Entry 5O5J (electron microscopy, 3.45 A resolution); this record covers chains A and J of the 24 polymer chains in the assembly.

== Chain A ==
Molecule: 16S rRNA
Source organism: Mycobacterium smegmatis str. MC2 155
Sequence (1528 nucleotides; numbered 1 to 1528; the number before each row is that of its first residue):
     1 UUUUUGUUUG GAGAGUUUGA UCCUGGCUCA GGACGAACGC UGGCGGCGUG CUUAACACAU
    61 GCAAGUCGAA CGGAAAGGCC CUUUCGGGGG UACUCGAGUG GCGAACGGGU GAGUAACACG
   121 UGGGUGAUCU GCCCUGCACU UUGGGAUAAG CCUGGGAAAC UGGGUCUAAU ACCGAAUACA
   181 CCCUGCUGGU CGCAUGGCCU GGUAGGGGAA AGCUUUUGCG GUGUGGGAUG GGCCCGCGGC
   241 CUAUCAGCUU GUUGGUGGGG UGAUGGCCUA CCAAGGCGAC GACGGGUAGC CGGCCUGAGA
   301 GGGUGACCGG CCACACUGGG ACUGAGAUAC GGCCCAGACU CCUACGGGAG GCAGCAGUGG
   361 GGAAUAUUGC ACAAUGGGCG CAAGCCUGAU GCAGCGACGC CGCGUGAGGG AUGACGGCCU
   421 UCGGGUUGUA AACCUCUUUC AGCACAGACG AAGCGCAAGU GACGGUAUGU GCAGAAGAAG
   481 GACCGGCCAA CUACGUGCCA GCAGCCGCGG UAAUACGUAG GGUCCGAGCG UUGUCCGGAA
   541 UUACUGGGCG UAAAGAGCUC GUAGGUGGUU UGUCGCGUUG UUCGUGAAAA CUCACAGCUU
   601 AACUGUGGGC GUGCGGGCGA UACGGGCAGA CUAGAGUACU GCAGGGGAGA CUGGAAUUCC
   661 UGGUGUAGCG GUGGAAUGCG CAGAUAUCAG GAGGAACACC GGUGGCGAAG GCGGGUCUCU
   721 GGGCAGUAAC UGACGCUGAG GAGCGAAAGC GUGGGGAGCG AACAGGAUUA GAUACCCUGG
   781 UAGUCCACGC CGUAAACGGU GGGUACUAGG UGUGGGUUUC CUUCCUUGGG AUCCGUGCCG
   841 UAGCUAACGC AUUAAGUACC CCGCCUGGGG AGUACGGCCG CAAGGCUAAA ACUCAAAGGA
   901 AUUGACGGGG GCCCGCACAA GCGGCGGAGC AUGUGGAUUA AUUCGAUGCA ACGCGAAGAA
   961 CCUUACCUGG GUUUGACAUG CACAGGACGC CGGCAGAGAU GUCGGUUCCC UUGUGGCCUG
  1021 UGUGCAGGUG GUGCAUGGCU GUCGUCAGCU CGUGUCGUGA GAUGUUGGGU UAAGUCCCGC
  1081 AACGAGCGCA ACCCUUGUCU CAUGUUGCCA GCACGUUAUG GUGGGGACUC GUGAGAGACU
  1141 GCCGGGGUCA ACUCGGAGGA AGGUGGGGAU GACGUCAAGU CAUCAUGCCC CUUAUGUCCA
  1201 GGGCUUCACA CAUGCUACAA UGGCCGGUAC AAAGGGCUGC GAUGCCGUGA GGUGGAGCGA
  1261 AUCCUUUCAA AGCCGGUCUC AGUUCGGAUC GGGGUCUGCA ACUCGACCCC GUGAAGUCGG
  1321 AGUCGCUAGU AAUCGCAGAU CAGCAACGCU GCGGUGAAUA CGUUCCCGGG CCUUGUACAC
  1381 ACCGCCCGUC ACGUCAUGAA AGUCGGUAAC ACCCGAAGCC GGUGGCCUAA CCCUUGUGGA
  1441 GGGAGCCGUC GAAGGUGGGA UCGGCGAUUG GGACGAAGUC GUAACAAGGU AGCCGUACCG
  1501 GAAGGUGCGG CUGGAUCACC UCCUUUCU
Disordered / not traced: 1-6, 1518-1528
Bound ions: Mg2+ site 1 near U17 (its only coordinating residue here); Mg2+ site 2 near G25 (its only coordinating residue here); Mg2+ site 3 near A37 (its only coordinating residue here); Mg2+ site 4 near G42 (its only coordinating residue here); Mg2+ site 5: U52, G111; Mg2+ site 6 near U52 (its only coordinating residue here); Mg2+ site 7 near A57 (its only coordinating residue here); Mg2+ site 8: A63, C386, U387; Mg2+ site 9: U66, G101; Mg2+ site 10 near G96 (its only coordinating residue here); Mg2+ site 11 near G103 (its only coordinating residue here); Mg2+ site 12 near A105 (its only coordinating residue here); 116 more Mg2+ sites not listed

== Chain J ==
Protein: 30S ribosomal protein S10
Source organism: Mycobacterium smegmatis str. MC2 155
UniProtKB: A0QSD0 (RS10_MYCS2); residue numbers follow UniProt; this construct covers 1-101
Amino-acid sequence (101 residues; numbered 1 to 101; the number before each row is that of its first residue):
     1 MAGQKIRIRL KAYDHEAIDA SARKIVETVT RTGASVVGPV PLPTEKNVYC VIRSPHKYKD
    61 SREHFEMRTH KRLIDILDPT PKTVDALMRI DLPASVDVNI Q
Disordered / not traced: 1-2

== Chain A / chain J interface ==
Residue-residue contacts - 64 pairs, chain A then chain J:
  G945(A) - His56(J)  hydrogen bond to the sugar
  G945(A) - Lys57(J)  base contact
  A946(A) - His56(J)  hydrogen bond to the sugar
  A946(A) - Lys57(J)  hydrogen bond to the sugar
  A951(A) - Lys57(J)  salt bridge to the phosphate
  A951(A) - Tyr58(J)  phosphate contact
  C954(A) - Lys57(J)  sugar contact
  C954(A) - Lys59(J)  salt bridge to the phosphate
  G955(A) - His56(J)  hydrogen bond to the sugar
  G955(A) - Lys57(J)  sugar contact
  G955(A) - Lys59(J)  salt bridge to the phosphate
  A957(A) - Cys50(J)  base contact
  A957(A) - Lys59(J)  salt bridge to the phosphate
  A957(A) - Arg62(J)  base contact
  G1038(A) - Pro55(J)  base contact
  C1039(A) - Arg53(J)  hydrogen bond to the sugar
  C1039(A) - Pro55(J)  base contact
  U1040(A) - Arg53(J)  sugar contact
  U1040(A) - Ser54(J)  sugar contact
  U1040(A) - Tyr58(J)  base contact
  U1040(A) - Ser61(J)  phosphate contact
  G1041(A) - Arg53(J)  salt bridge to the phosphate
  G1041(A) - Tyr58(J)  sugar contact
  G1041(A) - Ser61(J)  hydrogen bond to the phosphate
  C1094(A) - Arg68(J)  phosphate contact
  U1095(A) - Arg68(J)  salt bridge to the phosphate
  G1104(A) - Val37(J)  phosphate contact
  U1105(A) - Arg7(J)  hydrogen bond to the phosphate
  U1106(A) - Arg7(J)  salt bridge to the phosphate
  U1106(A) - Arg9(J)  hydrogen bond to the base
  U1106(A) - Leu42(J)  base contact
  U1106(A) - Leu73(J)  base contact
  G1131(A) - Pro41(J)  base contact
  G1131(A) - Leu42(J)  hydrogen bond to the sugar
  G1131(A) - Pro43(J)  sugar contact
  U1132(A) - Pro41(J)  sugar contact
  U1132(A) - Leu42(J)  sugar contact
  U1132(A) - Thr44(J)  sugar contact
  U1132(A) - Arg72(J)  hydrogen bond to the phosphate
  G1133(A) - His15(J)  salt bridge to the phosphate
  G1133(A) - His70(J)  salt bridge to the phosphate
  G1133(A) - Arg72(J)  salt bridge to the phosphate
  A1134(A) - His15(J)  salt bridge to the phosphate
  U1170(A) - Arg53(J)  salt bridge to the phosphate
  A1178(A) - Tyr58(J)  base contact
  G1179(A) - His56(J)  sugar contact
  G1179(A) - Lys57(J)  hydrogen bond to the sugar
  G1179(A) - Tyr58(J)  hydrogen bond to the sugar
  U1180(A) - His56(J)  sugar contact
  G1234(A) - Lys46(J)  phosphate contact
  G1235(A) - Lys46(J)  phosphate contact
  G1235(A) - Asn47(J)  hydrogen bond to the phosphate
  A1260(A) - Arg9(J)  sugar contact
  A1260(A) - Lys11(J)  salt bridge to the phosphate
  A1261(A) - Arg9(J)  salt bridge to the phosphate
  A1261(A) - Leu42(J)  base contact
  A1261(A) - Pro43(J)  sugar contact
  A1261(A) - Lys71(J)  salt bridge to the phosphate
  U1262(A) - Arg9(J)  base contact
  C1349(A) - Lys59(J)  sugar contact
  C1349(A) - Arg62(J)  hydrogen bond to the sugar
  U1350(A) - Arg62(J)  salt bridge to the phosphate
  U1350(A) - His64(J)  hydrogen bond to the phosphate
  G1351(A) - His64(J)  salt bridge to the phosphate
Other interface residues (no listed pair), chain A (36 interface residues in all): A950, G953, A956, A1169, U1183
Other interface residues (no listed pair), chain J (31 interface residues in all): Val40, Glu45, Ile52, Asp75

== In short ==
The interface between chain A and chain J involves 36 residues on one side and 31 on the other; the contacts
include 15 hydrogen bonds and 17 salt bridges. Polar pairs include U1106(A)-Arg9(J), G945(A)-His56(J) and
A946(A)-His56(J). U52(A) and G111(A) coordinate Mg2+ site 5.
Here chain A is 16S rRNA and chain J is 30S ribosomal protein S10, both from Mycobacterium smegmatis str. MC2
155. Entry 5O5J (Structure of the 30S small ribosomal subunit from Mycobacterium smegmatis) was determined by
electron microscopy, deposited together with 5O60 and 5O61.
